8GOI - chains B and D of the 4 polymer chains in the assembly; structure by X-ray diffraction, 1.54 A resolution.

[Chain B (and D)]
Name: Lac23ys_bRR, a basic mutant of LacI C-terminal tetramerization helix
Notes: chain D of this document is another copy of the same molecule, construct and numbering; everything in this record applies to it too
Sequence (23 residues; numbered 1 to 23; the number before each row is that of its first residue):
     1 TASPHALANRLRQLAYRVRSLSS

[Chain B / chain D interface]
Pairs across the interface (7; chain B residue first):
  Leu-11(B) / Leu-11(D)  hydrophobic
  Val-18(B) / Val-18(D)  hydrophobic
  Leu-21(B) / Leu-21(D)  hydrophobic
  Leu-21(B) / Ser-23(D)
  Ser-22(B) / Leu-21(D)
  Ser-22(B) / Ser-22(D)  hydrogen bond (backbone-backbone)
  Ser-22(B) / Ser-23(D)
Interface residues without a listed pair, chain B (5 interface residues in all): Ser-23
Interface residues without a listed pair, chain D (6 interface residues in all): Ser-20

[In short]
Chain B and chain D form an interface of 5 and 6 residues respectively, with 1 hydrogen bond. The
hydrogen-bonded pair Ser-22(B)/Ser-22(D) is a backbone contact.
Chain B and chain D are both Lac23ys_bRR, a basic mutant of LacI C-terminal tetramerization helix; the
structure, 23-residues Heterotetramic Antiparallel Coiled-Coil Derived From LacI, was determined by X-ray
diffraction.
